Entry 7U05 (electron microscopy, 3.70 A resolution); this record covers chains c and a of the 28 polymer chains in the assembly.

Chain c:
Protein: Trafficking protein particle complex II-specific subunit 65
Organism: Saccharomyces cerevisiae
UniProt: P32893 (TRS65_YEAST); the construct has insertions or renumbered stretches relative to UniProt, so the offset changes along the chain: 1-455 = UniProt 1-455; 480-503 = UniProt 481-504; 505-560 = UniProt 505-560
Sequence (560 residues; each row starts with the number of its first residue; note: 25 numbers in that range are skipped by the numbering (no residue carries them; nothing is unmodelled there); a row labelled like 455A-455Y holds insertion residues (455A, then the next letters in order)):
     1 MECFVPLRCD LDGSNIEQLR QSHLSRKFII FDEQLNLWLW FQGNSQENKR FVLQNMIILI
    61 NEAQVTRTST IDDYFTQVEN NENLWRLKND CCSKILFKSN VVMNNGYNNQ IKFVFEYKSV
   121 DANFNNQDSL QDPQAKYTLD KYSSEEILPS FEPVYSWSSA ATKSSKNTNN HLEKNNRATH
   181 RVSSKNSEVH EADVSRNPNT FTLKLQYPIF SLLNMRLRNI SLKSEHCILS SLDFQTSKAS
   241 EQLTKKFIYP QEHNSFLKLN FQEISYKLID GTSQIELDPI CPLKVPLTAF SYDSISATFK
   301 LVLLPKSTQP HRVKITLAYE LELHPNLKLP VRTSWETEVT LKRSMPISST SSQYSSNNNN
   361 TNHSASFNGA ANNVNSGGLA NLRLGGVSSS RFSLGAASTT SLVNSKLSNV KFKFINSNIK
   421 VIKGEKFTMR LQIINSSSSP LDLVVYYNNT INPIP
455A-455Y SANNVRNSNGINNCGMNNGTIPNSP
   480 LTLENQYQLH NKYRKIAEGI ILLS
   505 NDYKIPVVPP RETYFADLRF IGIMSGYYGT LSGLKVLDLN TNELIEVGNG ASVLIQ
Not modelled in the structure: 1-137, 160-210, 304-306, 342-399, 455A-455Y
UniProt features mapped onto this chain:
  - modified residue (Phosphoserine): Ser393, Ser398

Chain a:
Protein: Trafficking protein particle complex II-specific subunit 120
Organism: Saccharomyces cerevisiae
UniProt: Q04183 (TR120_YEAST); residues 1-1289 here = UniProt positions 1-1289
Sequence (1289 residues; numbered 1 to 1289; the number before each row is that of its first residue):
     1 MNILKHFPSY VGPSKIRTLV IPIGHWTRKE FNNAVQKLSE FNEIHLSDVT PIDSPIFTPQ
    61 GFPHGKLFFD FLTIDHDDAL ELFLYDFEPF RKTFVIIGLV NDYSDPLTNL NFMKEKYPTL
   121 ISPNLVYASS TPTKELEQTI DTMENVFASS PDMQKNIETI MCDIARNFLT ALNSYYSSYK
   181 HVTLRSPGAI GGNAVLKTTL IRQNSYTSSS SSTPMSAVQS SVSSSSKAGS VTTASKRLSS
   241 FEMTTNSLKR SASLKLATTL STSENRSQQK SLGRQMKILG NFQLLAGRYV DALNSFVDAI
   301 TTLYKVRDYL WLGSALDGIS ICFLLLSYLG LSYQIPQIVS LICPVEKLNF ESSSTGISPV
   361 DSNSKATAST TASSTPRNSI SIAAMQSPRN SIMSLSAPAL NIDVENINLP LLIKCISDKV
   421 LYYYDLSLMH NSEYAPQVVY CEFLLKTLTF MTSCYKSSEF SKDVLDNIVK NQHRALSDIP
   481 NSPMFPRFEV YFYSNKLFEL QLKEMQVEAQ IKIYSTMAEV YRLLGYKRKQ LFVLRLLMVA
   541 LLATPNKIAW HPDYRTLIDT IIELLNINES EAKINVDDPS QSTWLILQKK ILQLCIKVSR
   601 KINDFEYVAK FSSILITKYT HLLNQSEQDA LFKEYIQPSI TNESITSYWD PFILREVVIN
   661 RILDSDPTSN EIPLESDVSS LESLENRQKT QDINPQEVFN PFKRVQPTSF VSNNSTKVPI
   721 LVFLVGDKAE FTCRVQNPFK FDFTINDIQL DEEISEFCEI DRKAVSYSGP YNVKAESIRS
   781 ITLPLIIKKP TYKKIYEISC LKISILKLPL QKFDIINDSR RSNPVEEEAE YSKCIYGKLK
   841 IKILPEQPQL ELLSTSKMTR NSWMMLDGTK TDFHITVRNK SLSCAINHIK IIPMNNIEQM
   901 LKPDYWKKMP PDDLYIMEKQ LDWLSKSCVR IIKLPTVIKP NETITFDLEL DNTAVPFNFT
   961 GFDLLIEYGM SATDESCIYL KKLSIPYEVT LRRTIEVPSM DIIPLNELFS SQVENVDWIE
  1021 YVMSKIRAES NLHSRDFILL LLDFRNSWID GIKLNVQFED FTSNEYHVEA SHTSRIIVPI
  1081 KKIDYKKYNF ENTPIPRIYP GRQFIQSGLN EEQTIEMRQK FWCREHIISK LKCNWKLTTD
  1141 QSVTGSVDFN KFIEKFDHKM VYTIYPGRLF YGVQLLLDEP KVKVGEIINL KIITEPTSTC
  1201 RRKQNSTVNF LDIVIFDSKT SKILPRSNRR ILYNGSLTKP ISTTKVSEIN LEIIPIEKGR
  1261 YEFSVCISKS NNQDGIIQFD SENVILSVI
Not modelled in the structure: 203-264, 347-400, 569-580, 677-695, 704-717, 820-833
UniProt features mapped onto this chain:
  - modified residue (Phosphoserine): Ser379, Ser387

Interface between chain c and chain a:
Pairs across the interface (44; chain c residue first):
  Ile422(c) - Gln1012(a)
  Lys423(c) - Glu1007(a)  salt bridge
  Lys423(c) - Leu1008(a)  hydrogen bond (side chain-backbone)
  Lys423(c) - Phe1009(a)
  Lys423(c) - Val1013(a)
  Gly424(c) - Phe1009(a)
  Gly424(c) - Val1013(a)
  Glu425(c) - Val1013(a)
  Lys426(c) - Val1016(a)
  Asn449(c) - Asp1001(a)
  Asn449(c) - Ile1003(a)
  Thr450(c) - Lys1159(a)
  Ile454(c) - Phe1279(a)  hydrophobic
  Leu482(c) - Asp1212(a)
  Glu483(c) - Ile1223(a)
  Gln485(c) - Ile1276(a)
  Tyr486(c) - Val1214(a)  hydrophobic
  Tyr486(c) - Phe1216(a)  hydrophobic
  Tyr486(c) - Ser1264(a)  hydrogen bond
  Tyr486(c) - Val1265(a)  hydrogen bond (side chain-backbone)
  Tyr486(c) - Cys1266(a)  hydrophobic
  Tyr486(c) - Phe1279(a)  hydrophobic
  Tyr486(c) - Asp1280(a)
  Gln487(c) - Phe1216(a)
  Gln487(c) - Ser1221(a)
  Gln487(c) - Lys1222(a)
  Gln487(c) - Ile1223(a)  hydrogen bond (side chain-backbone)
  His489(c) - Phe1279(a)
  Asn490(c) - Phe1216(a)
  Arg493(c) - Asn1006(a)
  Arg493(c) - Ser1281(a)
  Glu497(c) - Pro1004(a)
  Glu497(c) - Asn1006(a)  hydrogen bond
  Ile500(c) - Ile1003(a)  hydrophobic
  Leu501(c) - Arg1075(a)
  Leu502(c) - Arg1075(a)
  Leu502(c) - Ile1077(a)  hydrophobic
  Asn505(c) - Arg1075(a)  hydrogen bond
  Ile525(c) - Trp1018(a)  hydrophobic
  Ile527(c) - Glu1007(a)
  Ile527(c) - Phe1009(a)  hydrophobic
  Met528(c) - Asn1006(a)
  Met528(c) - Glu1007(a)
  Ser529(c) - Glu1007(a)  hydrogen bond (backbone-side chain)
Also at the interface, not in a pair above, chain c (26 interface residues in all): Gly526
Also at the interface, not in a pair above, chain a (30 interface residues in all): Leu1041, Glu1262, Asn1283

Summary:
The interface between chain c and chain a involves 26 residues on one side and 30 on the other, with 7
hydrogen bonds and 1 salt bridge. Among the polar pairs are Lys423(c)-Glu1007(a), Lys423(c)-Leu1008(a) and
Tyr486(c)-Ser1264(a).
Here chain c is Trafficking protein particle complex II-specific subunit 65 and chain a is Trafficking protein
particle complex II-specific subunit 120, both from Saccharomyces cerevisiae. Entry 7U05 (Structure of the
yeast TRAPPII-Rab11/Ypt32 complex in the closed/closed state (composite structure)) was determined by electron
microscopy, deposited together with 7U06.
